5BNF - chain A; structure by X-ray diffraction, 2.30 A resolution.

Chain A:
Name: Uncharacterized protein
Organism: Sus scrofa
UniProtKB: F1S5D9 (F1S5D9_PIG); numbering as in UniProt (aligned over 54-285)
Amino-acid sequence (232 residues; each row starts with the number of its first residue):
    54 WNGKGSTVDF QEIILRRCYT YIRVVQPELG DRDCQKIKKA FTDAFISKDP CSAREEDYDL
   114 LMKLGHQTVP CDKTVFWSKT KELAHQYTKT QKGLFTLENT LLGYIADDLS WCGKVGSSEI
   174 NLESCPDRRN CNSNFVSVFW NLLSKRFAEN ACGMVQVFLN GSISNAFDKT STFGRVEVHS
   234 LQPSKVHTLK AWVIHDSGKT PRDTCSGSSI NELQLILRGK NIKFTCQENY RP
Not modelled in the structure: 136-144, 285
Cystine bridges: C71-C87, C104-C184, C124-C205, C165-C178, C258-C279

Summary:
Chain A is Uncharacterized protein (Sus scrofa); the structure, Apo structure of porcine CD38, was determined
by X-ray diffraction (same publication as 5BNI).
